Entry 8VDO (electron microscopy, 2.70 A resolution); this record covers chain A.

Chain A:
Protein: Green fluorescent protein, Talin-1
Source organism: Mus musculus
UniProtKB: chimeric construct of A0A9X4KGN5, P26039: residues -251 to -13 from A0A9X4KGN5 (A0A9X4KGN5_9BACI) positions 8-246 (UniProt number = residue number + 259); residues 1-2541 from P26039 positions 1-2541 (same numbers)
Amino-acid sequence (2804 residues; row label = number of the first residue in the row; numbers below 1 keep their minus sign (Met-262 is residue -262)):
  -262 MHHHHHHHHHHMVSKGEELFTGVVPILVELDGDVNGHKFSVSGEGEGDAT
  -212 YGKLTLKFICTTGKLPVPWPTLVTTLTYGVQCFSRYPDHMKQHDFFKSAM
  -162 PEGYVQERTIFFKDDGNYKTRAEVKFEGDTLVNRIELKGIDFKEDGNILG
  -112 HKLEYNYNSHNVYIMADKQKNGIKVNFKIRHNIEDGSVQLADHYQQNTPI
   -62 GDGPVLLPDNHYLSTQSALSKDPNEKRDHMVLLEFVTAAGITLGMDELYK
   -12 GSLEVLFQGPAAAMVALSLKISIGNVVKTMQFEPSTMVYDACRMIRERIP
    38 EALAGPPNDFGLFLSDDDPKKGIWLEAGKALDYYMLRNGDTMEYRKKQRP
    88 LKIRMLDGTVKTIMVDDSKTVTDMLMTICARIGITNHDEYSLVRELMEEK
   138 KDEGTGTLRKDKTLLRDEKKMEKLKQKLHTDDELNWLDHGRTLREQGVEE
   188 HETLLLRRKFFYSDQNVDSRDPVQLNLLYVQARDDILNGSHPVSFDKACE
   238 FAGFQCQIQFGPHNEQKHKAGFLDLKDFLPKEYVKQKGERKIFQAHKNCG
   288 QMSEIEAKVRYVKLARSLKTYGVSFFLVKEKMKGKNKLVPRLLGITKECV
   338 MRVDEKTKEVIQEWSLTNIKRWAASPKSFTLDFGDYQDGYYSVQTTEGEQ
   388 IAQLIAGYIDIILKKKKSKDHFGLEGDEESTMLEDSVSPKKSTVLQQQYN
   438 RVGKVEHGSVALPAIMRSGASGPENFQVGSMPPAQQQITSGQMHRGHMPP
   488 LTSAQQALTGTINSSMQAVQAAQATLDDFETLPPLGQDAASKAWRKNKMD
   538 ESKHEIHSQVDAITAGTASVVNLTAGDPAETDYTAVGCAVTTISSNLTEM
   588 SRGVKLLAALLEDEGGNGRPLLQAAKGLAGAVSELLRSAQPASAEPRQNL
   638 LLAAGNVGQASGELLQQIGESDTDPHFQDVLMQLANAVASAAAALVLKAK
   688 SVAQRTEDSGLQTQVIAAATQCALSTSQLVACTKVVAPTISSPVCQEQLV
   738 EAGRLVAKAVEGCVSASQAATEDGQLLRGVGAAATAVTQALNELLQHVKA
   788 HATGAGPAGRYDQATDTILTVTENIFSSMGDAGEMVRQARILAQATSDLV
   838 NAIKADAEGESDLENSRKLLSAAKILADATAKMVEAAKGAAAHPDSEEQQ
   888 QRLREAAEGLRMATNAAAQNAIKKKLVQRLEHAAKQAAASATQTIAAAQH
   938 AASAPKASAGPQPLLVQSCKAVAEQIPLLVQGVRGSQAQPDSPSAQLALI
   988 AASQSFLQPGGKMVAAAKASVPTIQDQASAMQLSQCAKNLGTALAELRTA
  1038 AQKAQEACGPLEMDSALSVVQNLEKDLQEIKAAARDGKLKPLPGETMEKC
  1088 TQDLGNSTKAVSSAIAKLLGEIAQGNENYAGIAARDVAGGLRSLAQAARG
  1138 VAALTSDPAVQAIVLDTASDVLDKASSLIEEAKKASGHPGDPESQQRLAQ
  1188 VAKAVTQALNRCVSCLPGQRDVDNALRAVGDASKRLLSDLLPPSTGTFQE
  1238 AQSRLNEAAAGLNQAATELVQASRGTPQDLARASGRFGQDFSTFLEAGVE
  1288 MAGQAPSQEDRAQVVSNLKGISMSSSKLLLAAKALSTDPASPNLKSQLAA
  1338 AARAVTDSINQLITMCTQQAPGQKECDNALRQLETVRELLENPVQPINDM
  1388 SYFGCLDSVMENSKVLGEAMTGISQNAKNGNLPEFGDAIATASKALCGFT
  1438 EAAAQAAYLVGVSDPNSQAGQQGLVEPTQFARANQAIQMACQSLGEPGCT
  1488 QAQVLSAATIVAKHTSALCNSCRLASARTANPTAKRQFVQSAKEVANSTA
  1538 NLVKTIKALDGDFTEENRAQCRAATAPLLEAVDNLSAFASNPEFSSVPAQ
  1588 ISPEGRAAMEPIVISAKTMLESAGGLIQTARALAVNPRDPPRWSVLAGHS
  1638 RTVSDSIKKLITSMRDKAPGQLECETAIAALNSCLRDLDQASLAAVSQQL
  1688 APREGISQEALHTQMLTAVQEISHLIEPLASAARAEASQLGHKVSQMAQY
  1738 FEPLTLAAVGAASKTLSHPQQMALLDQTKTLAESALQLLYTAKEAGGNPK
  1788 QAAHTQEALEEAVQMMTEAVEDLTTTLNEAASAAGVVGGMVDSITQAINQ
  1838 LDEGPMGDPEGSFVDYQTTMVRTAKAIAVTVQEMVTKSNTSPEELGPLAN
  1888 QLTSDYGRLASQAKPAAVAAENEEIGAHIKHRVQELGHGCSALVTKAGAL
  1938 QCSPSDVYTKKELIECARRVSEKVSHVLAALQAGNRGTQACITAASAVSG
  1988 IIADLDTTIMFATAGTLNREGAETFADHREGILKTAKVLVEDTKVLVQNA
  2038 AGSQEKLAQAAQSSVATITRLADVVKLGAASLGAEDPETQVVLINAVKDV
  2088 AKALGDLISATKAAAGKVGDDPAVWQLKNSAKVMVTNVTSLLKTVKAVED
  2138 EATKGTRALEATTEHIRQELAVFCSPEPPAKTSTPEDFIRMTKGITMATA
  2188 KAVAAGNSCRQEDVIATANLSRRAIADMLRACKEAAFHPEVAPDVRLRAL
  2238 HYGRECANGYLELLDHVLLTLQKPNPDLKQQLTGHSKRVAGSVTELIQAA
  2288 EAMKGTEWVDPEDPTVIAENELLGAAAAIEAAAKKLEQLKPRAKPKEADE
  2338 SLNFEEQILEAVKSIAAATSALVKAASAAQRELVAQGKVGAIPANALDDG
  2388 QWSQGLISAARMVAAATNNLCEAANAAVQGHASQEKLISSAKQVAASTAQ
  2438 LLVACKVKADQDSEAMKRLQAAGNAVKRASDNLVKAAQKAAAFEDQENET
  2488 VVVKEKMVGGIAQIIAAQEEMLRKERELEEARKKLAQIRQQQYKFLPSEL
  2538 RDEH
Unresolved in the structure: -262 to 309, 401-486, 2136-2541
Construct notes: expression tag (-262 to -252); linker (-12 to 0); conflict Leu639 (Gln in P26039), Asn673 (Lys in P26039), Leu1227 (Ser in P26039), Val2349 (Ala in P26039)
UniProt features mapped onto this chain:
  - modified residue: Thr167 (Phosphothreonine), Ser405 (Phosphoserine), Ser425 (Phosphoserine), Ser446 (Phosphoserine), Ser620 (Phosphoserine), Ser729 (Phosphoserine), Ser1021 (Phosphoserine), Tyr1116 (Phosphotyrosine), Thr1142 (Phosphothreonine), Ser1201 (Phosphoserine), Ser1225 (Phosphoserine), Thr1263 (Phosphothreonine), Ser1323 (Phosphoserine), Ser1328 (Phosphoserine), Lys1544 (N6-acetyllysine), Ser1849 (Phosphoserine), Thr1855 (Phosphothreonine), Ser1878 (Phosphoserine), Lys2031 (N6-acetyllysine), Ser2040 (Phosphoserine) and 1 more in UniProt
Reported in the primary citation:
  - conformationally variable residues (domain motion, helix shift): Ala905 to Ala908, Leu1680, Val1683, His1755

Summary:
The paper reports conformational variability at Ala905, Leu1680 and Val1683 among others.
Chain A is Green fluorescent protein, Talin-1 (Mus musculus); the structure, Cryogenic electron microscopy
model of full-length talin lacking F2, R12 and FABD, was determined by electron microscopy, deposited together
with 8VDP, 8VDQ and 8VDR.
